1TP3 - chains A and B; structure by X-ray diffraction, 1.99 A resolution.

Chain A:
Protein: Presynaptic density protein 95
Source organism: Rattus norvegicus
Notes: fragment: PDZ 3; residues 302-402
Reference sequence: P31016 (DLG4_RAT); residues 302-402 here = UniProt positions 302-402
Chain sequence (119 residues; each row starts with the number of its first residue):
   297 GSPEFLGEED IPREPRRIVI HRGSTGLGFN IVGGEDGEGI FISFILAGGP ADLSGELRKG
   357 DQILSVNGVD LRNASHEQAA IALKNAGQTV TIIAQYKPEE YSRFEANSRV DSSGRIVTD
Not modelled in the structure: 297-300
Differences from the reference sequence: cloning artifact (297-301, 403-415)

Chain B:
Protein: KKETPV peptide ligand
Chain sequence (6 residues; each row starts with the number of its first residue):
   420 KKETPV

Chain A / chain B interface:
Contacting residue pairs - 21 pairs, chain A then chain B:
  Gly-322(A) / Val-425(B)
  Leu-323(A) / Val-425(B)  hydrogen bond (backbone-backbone)
  Gly-324(A) / Val-425(B)  hydrogen bond (backbone-backbone)
  Phe-325(A) / Pro-424(B)
  Phe-325(A) / Val-425(B)  hydrogen bond (backbone-backbone)
  Asn-326(A) / Glu-422(B)  hydrogen bond
  Asn-326(A) / Thr-423(B)
  Asn-326(A) / Pro-424(B)
  Ile-327(A) / Lys-421(B)
  Ile-327(A) / Glu-422(B)
  Ile-327(A) / Thr-423(B)  hydrogen bond (backbone-backbone)
  Val-328(A) / Lys-421(B)
  Val-328(A) / Glu-422(B)
  Glu-331(A) / Lys-420(B)
  Ser-339(A) / Glu-422(B)  hydrogen bond
  His-372(A) / Lys-421(B)  hydrogen bond (side chain-backbone)
  His-372(A) / Glu-422(B)
  His-372(A) / Thr-423(B)  hydrogen bond
  Leu-379(A) / Val-425(B)  hydrophobic
  Lys-380(A) / Pro-424(B)
  Lys-380(A) / Val-425(B)
Interface residues without a listed pair, chain A (16 interface residues in all): Arg-318, Gly-329, Phe-340, Ala-376

Overview:
The interface between chain A and chain B involves 16 residues on one side and 6 on the other; the contacts
include 8 hydrogen bonds. Polar pairs include Gly-324(A)/Val-425(B), Asn-326(A)/Glu-422(B) and
Ser-339(A)/Glu-422(B).
Chain A is Presynaptic density protein 95 (Rattus norvegicus) and chain B is KKETPV peptide ligand; the
structure, PDZ3 domain of PSD-95 protein complexed with KKETPV peptide ligand, was determined by X-ray
diffraction.
